PDB entry 2VMK | X-ray diffraction, 3.30 A resolution | chains A and B of the 4 polymer chains in the assembly

[Chain A (and B)]
Name: Ribonuclease E
Organism: Escherichia coli
Notes: EC 3.1.4.-; fragment: catalytic domain, residues 1-515; chain B of this document is another copy of the same molecule, construct and numbering; everything in this record applies to it too
UniProt: P21513 (RNE_ECOLI); numbering as in UniProt (aligned over 1-515)
Sequence (515 residues; each row starts with the number of its first residue):
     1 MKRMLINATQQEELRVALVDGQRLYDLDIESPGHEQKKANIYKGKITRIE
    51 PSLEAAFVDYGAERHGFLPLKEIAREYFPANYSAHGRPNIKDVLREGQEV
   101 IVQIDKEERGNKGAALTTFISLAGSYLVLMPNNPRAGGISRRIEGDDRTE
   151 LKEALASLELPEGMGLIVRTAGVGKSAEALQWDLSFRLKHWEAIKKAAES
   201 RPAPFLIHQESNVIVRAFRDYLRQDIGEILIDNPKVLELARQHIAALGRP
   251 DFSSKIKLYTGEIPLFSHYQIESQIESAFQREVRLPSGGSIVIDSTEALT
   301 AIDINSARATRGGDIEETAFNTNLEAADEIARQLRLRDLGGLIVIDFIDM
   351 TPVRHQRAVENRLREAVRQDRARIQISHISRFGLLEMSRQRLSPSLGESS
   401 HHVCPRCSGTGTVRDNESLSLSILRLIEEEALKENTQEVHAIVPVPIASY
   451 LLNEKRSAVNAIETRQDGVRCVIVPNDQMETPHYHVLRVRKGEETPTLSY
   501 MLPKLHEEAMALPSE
Unresolved in the structure: 32-34, 80-86, 144-147, 309-313, 509-515 (chain B: 10-13, 30-33, 81-86, 309-312, 514-515)
Ion coordination: Zn2+: Cys407 (shared with Cys404(B), Cys407(B) of chain B)
Swiss-Prot annotation at these positions:
  - region: Arg169, Thr170 (Interaction with RNA 5'-terminal monophosphate), Cys404 to Cys407 (Required for zinc-mediated homotetramerization and catalytic activity)
  - binding site (Mg(2+)): Asp303, Asp346
  - binding site (Zn(2+)): Cys404, Cys407
  - mutagenesis: Phe57 (F57A: Reduces RNA cleavage by over 98%), Gly66 (G66S: Disrupts folding of the S1 motif), Phe67 (F67A: Reduces RNA cleavage by over 98%), Lys112 (K112A: Reduces RNA cleavage by 98%), Thr170 (T170V: Abolishes enzyme activity toward RNA substrates with a 5' monophosphate. Strongly reduces enzyme activity toward cspA mRNA), Asp303 (D303N: Reduces RNA cleavage by over 96%), Asn305 (N305D/L: Reduces RNA cleavage by over 96%), Asp346 (D346N: Reduces RNA cleavage by over 96%), Arg373 (R373A/D: Reduces RNA cleavage by 89%), Cys404 (C404A: Reduces zinc-binding. Abolishes homotetramerization and enzyme activity), Cys407 (C407A: Reduces zinc-binding. Abolishes homotetramerization and enzyme activity)
Reported in the primary citation:
  - binding site for sulfate ion: Arg169, Thr170
  - contacts within the chain: Gly124-Arg169 (backbone contact)
  - Zn2+ coordination: Cys404 to Cys407
  - catalytic residues: Asp303, Asn305, Asp346 (citing earlier work)

[Interface between chain A and chain B]
Contacting residue pairs - 116 pairs, chain A then chain B:
  Arg15(A) - Arg425(B)
  Ile263(A) - Glu428(B)
  Ile263(A) - Leu432(B)  hydrophobic
  Ile263(A) - Arg465(B)
  Pro264(A) - Glu428(B)
  Ser267(A) - Arg425(B)  hydrogen bond (side chain-backbone)
  Ser267(A) - Glu429(B)
  His268(A) - Leu432(B)
  Gln270(A) - Glu429(B)
  Gln270(A) - Lys433(B)
  Glu272(A) - Ser422(B)
  Glu272(A) - Arg425(B)
  Glu272(A) - Leu426(B)
  Ser273(A) - Leu426(B)
  Glu276(A) - Arg414(B)  salt bridge
  Glu276(A) - Ser422(B)  hydrogen bond
  Glu276(A) - Tyr484(B)  hydrogen bond
  Phe279(A) - Arg414(B)
  Gln280(A) - Tyr484(B)
  Arg281(A) - Ser408(B)
  Glu282(A) - Leu512(B)
  Glu282(A) - Pro513(B)
  Arg284(A) - Ala509(B)
  Arg284(A) - Met510(B)
  Arg284(A) - Ala511(B)
  Gly288(A) - Pro513(B)
  Ser290(A) - Pro513(B)
  Ile293(A) - Ser408(B)
  Asp294(A) - Thr296(B)
  Asp294(A) - Val403(B)
  Asp294(A) - Ser408(B)
  Ser295(A) - Ser408(B)  hydrogen bond (backbone-backbone)
  Ser295(A) - Gly409(B)  hydrogen bond (side chain-backbone)
  Thr296(A) - Asp294(B)
  Thr296(A) - Thr296(B)
  Thr296(A) - Ala301(B)
  Glu297(A) - Arg281(B)  salt bridge
  Glu297(A) - Val292(B)
  Glu297(A) - Asp294(B)  hydrogen bond (backbone-side chain)
  Glu297(A) - Asp303(B)
  Glu297(A) - Asn305(B)
  Ala298(A) - Asp303(B)
  Ala298(A) - Asp346(B)
  Leu299(A) - Val344(B)  hydrophobic
  Ala301(A) - Thr296(B)
  Asp303(A) - Glu297(B)
  Asp303(A) - Ala298(B)
  Ser306(A) - Pro513(B)
  Leu342(A) - Asp346(B)
  Leu342(A) - Phe382(B)
  Leu342(A) - Leu384(B)  hydrophobic
  Val344(A) - Leu299(B)  hydrophobic
  Asp346(A) - Ala298(B)
  Gln375(A) - Phe382(B)
  Ser377(A) - Phe382(B)
  Ser380(A) - Glu386(B)  hydrogen bond
  Arg381(A) - Gln375(B)  hydrogen bond
  Arg381(A) - Ile376(B)
  Phe382(A) - Leu342(B)
  Phe382(A) - Gln375(B)
  Phe382(A) - Glu386(B)
  Phe382(A) - Ser388(B)
  Leu384(A) - Leu299(B)  hydrophobic
  Leu384(A) - Glu386(B)
  Glu386(A) - Ser380(B)  hydrogen bond
  Glu386(A) - Phe382(B)
  Glu386(A) - Leu384(B)
  Glu386(A) - Glu386(B)
  Met387(A) - Phe382(B)  hydrophobic
  Ser388(A) - Phe382(B)
  Ser400(A) - Arg414(B)
  Ser400(A) - Asp415(B)  hydrogen bond (backbone-backbone)
  Ser400(A) - Ser418(B)  hydrogen bond
  His401(A) - Thr412(B)  hydrogen bond
  His401(A) - Val413(B)  hydrogen bond (side chain-backbone)
  His401(A) - Arg414(B)  hydrogen bond (side chain-backbone)
  His401(A) - Asp415(B)  hydrogen bond (backbone-side chain)
  His402(A) - Thr412(B)
  His402(A) - Val413(B)  hydrogen bond (backbone-backbone)
  His402(A) - Arg414(B)
  His402(A) - Asp415(B)  salt bridge
  Val403(A) - Gly411(B)
  Cys404(A) - Cys404(B)  hydrophobic
  Cys404(A) - Arg406(B)
  Cys404(A) - Cys407(B)  hydrogen bond
  Cys404(A) - Gly411(B)  hydrogen bond (backbone-backbone)
  Cys404(A) - Val413(B)  hydrophobic
  Pro405(A) - Arg406(B)
  Arg406(A) - Cys404(B)
  Arg406(A) - Pro405(B)
  Arg406(A) - Arg406(B)
  Arg406(A) - Glu480(B)  salt bridge
  Cys407(A) - Cys404(B)  hydrophobic
  Cys407(A) - Cys407(B)  hydrogen bond
  Gly409(A) - Gly411(B)
  Gly411(A) - Val403(B)
  Gly411(A) - Cys404(B)  hydrogen bond (backbone-backbone)
  Gly411(A) - Gly409(B)
  Thr412(A) - Arg281(B)
  Thr412(A) - His401(B)  hydrogen bond
  Thr412(A) - His402(B)
  Val413(A) - His402(B)  hydrogen bond (backbone-backbone)
  Val413(A) - Cys404(B)  hydrophobic
  Val413(A) - Pro405(B)
  Arg414(A) - Phe279(B)  hydrogen bond (side chain-backbone)
  Arg414(A) - His401(B)
  Asp415(A) - Glu398(B)
  Asp415(A) - Ser399(B)
  Asp415(A) - Ser400(B)
  Asp415(A) - His402(B)  salt bridge
  Asn416(A) - Glu398(B)  hydrogen bond (backbone-side chain)
  Glu417(A) - Glu398(B)  hydrogen bond (backbone-side chain)
  Ser418(A) - Phe279(B)  hydrogen bond (side chain-backbone)
  Ser418(A) - Ser400(B)
  Leu421(A) - Phe279(B)  hydrophobic
  Arg465(A) - Thr9(B)
Other interface residues (no listed pair), chain A (64 interface residues in all): Gln10, Glu262, Gly289, Asn305, Ile376, Glu398, Thr410
Other interface residues (no listed pair), chain B (60 interface residues in all): Ile302, Ser377, Met387, Gln466, His485

[Summary]
Chain A and chain B form an interface of 64 and 60 residues respectively; the contacts include 26 hydrogen
bonds and 5 salt bridges. Polar contacts include Glu276(A)-Arg414(B), Glu297(A)-Arg281(B) and
His402(A)-Asp415(B). The paper reports catalytic residues Asp303(A), Asn305(A) and Asp346(A); a binding site
for sulfate ion at Arg169(A) and Thr170(A).
Chain A and chain B are both Ribonuclease E (Escherichia coli); the structure, Crystal Structure of E. coli
RNase E Apoprotein - Catalytic Domain, was determined by X-ray diffraction (same publication as 2VRT).
